Entry 5EC1 (X-ray diffraction, 2.75 A resolution); this record covers chains B and C of the 3 polymer chains in the assembly.

== Chain B ==
Protein: Antibody Fab Fragment Light Chain
Source organism: Mus musculus
Notes: antibody fragment or engineered binder
Chain sequence (209 residues; row label = number of the first residue in the row):
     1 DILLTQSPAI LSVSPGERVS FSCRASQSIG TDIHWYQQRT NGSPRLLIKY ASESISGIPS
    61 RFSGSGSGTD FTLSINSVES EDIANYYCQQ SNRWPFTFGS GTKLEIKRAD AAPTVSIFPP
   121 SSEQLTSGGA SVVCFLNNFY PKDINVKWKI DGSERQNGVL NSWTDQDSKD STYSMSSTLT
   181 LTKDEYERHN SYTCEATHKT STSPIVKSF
Cystine bridges: Cys23-Cys88, Cys134-Cys194

== Chain C ==
Protein: pH-gated potassium channel KcsA
Source organism: Streptomyces lividans
UniProtKB: P0A334 (KCSA_STRLI); residue numbers follow UniProt; this construct covers 1-125
Chain sequence (125 residues; each row starts with the number of its first residue):
     1 MAPMLSGLLA RLVKLLLGRH GSALHWRAAG AATVLLVIVL LAGSYLAVLA ERGAPGAQLI
    61 TYPRALWWAC ETATTXGYGD LCPVTLWGRL VAVVVMVAGI TSFGLVTAAL ATWFVGREQE
   121 RRGHF
Not modelled in the structure: 1-21, 125
Construct notes: engineered mutation Ala2 (Pro in P0A334), Ala69 (Ser in P0A334), Cys70 (Val in P0A334), LHV_76 (Val in P0A334), Cys82 (Tyr in P0A334)
Modified residues: LHV ((2S)-2-hydroxy-3-methylbutanoic acid) at position 76
Curated features (UniProtKB/Swiss-Prot):
  - motif: Thr75, Gly77 to Asp80 (Selectivity filter)
  - mutagenesis: Glu71 (E71A: Prevents channel inactivation)
Ion coordination: K+ site 1 near Thr75 (its only coordinating residue here); K+ site 2: LHV_76, Gly77; K+ site 3: Gly77, Tyr78
Small-molecule neighbours:
  - diacyl glycerol (DGA): Leu41, Ser44, Tyr45, Tyr62, Pro63, Arg64, Leu66, Trp67, Cys70, Val84, Thr85, Leu86, Arg89, Leu90, Val93
  - nonan-1-ol (F09): Leu46, Leu49, Ala50, Trp87, Leu90, Val91, Val94

== Interface between chain B and chain C ==
Pairs across the interface (18):
  Asp32(B) - Arg64(C)  salt bridge
  Ser91(B) - Ile60(C)
  Asn92(B) - Ala57(C)
  Asn92(B) - Gln58(C)
  Asn92(B) - Ile60(C)
  Asn92(B) - Arg64(C)
  Arg93(B) - Gly56(C)  hydrogen bond (side chain-backbone)
  Arg93(B) - Ala57(C)
  Arg93(B) - Gln58(C)
  Arg93(B) - Ile60(C)
  Trp94(B) - Arg52(C)
  Trp94(B) - Gly53(C)
  Trp94(B) - Ala54(C)
  Trp94(B) - Pro55(C)
  Trp94(B) - Gly56(C)  hydrogen bond (backbone-backbone)
  Trp94(B) - Ala57(C)  hydrogen bond (backbone-backbone)
  Trp94(B) - Ile60(C)
  Phe96(B) - Ile60(C)  hydrophobic
Also at the interface, not in a pair above, chain B (8 interface residues in all): Asp1, Tyr50

== Summary ==
The interface between chain B and chain C involves 8 residues on one side and 9 on the other; the contacts
include 3 hydrogen bonds and 1 salt bridge. Polar contacts include Asp32(B)-Arg64(C), Arg93(B)-Gly56(C) and
Trp94(B)-Gly56(C). Bound to chain C: nonan-1-ol and diacyl glycerol.
Here chain B is Antibody Fab Fragment Light Chain (Mus musculus) and chain C is pH-gated potassium channel
KcsA (Streptomyces lividans). Entry 5EC1 (KcsA with V76ester mutation) was determined by X-ray diffraction
together with 5EBL, 5EBM, 5EBW and 5EC2 from the same study.
